PDB entry 6AL0 | X-ray diffraction, 2.60 A resolution | chain A

== Chain A ==
Molecule: PDZ tandem fragment with PA tag insertion
Source organism: Aquifex aeolicus
Notes: EC 3.4.24.-; fragment: and 267-292
UniProt: O67776 (Y1964_AQUAE); residue numbers follow UniProt; this construct covers 115-263, 267-292
Amino-acid sequence (189 residues; numbered 113 to 292 plus 12 insertion-coded residues; 3 numbers in that range are skipped by the numbering (no residue carries them; nothing is unmodelled there); the number before each row is that of its first residue; a row labelled like 263A-263L holds insertion residues (263A, then the next letters in order)):
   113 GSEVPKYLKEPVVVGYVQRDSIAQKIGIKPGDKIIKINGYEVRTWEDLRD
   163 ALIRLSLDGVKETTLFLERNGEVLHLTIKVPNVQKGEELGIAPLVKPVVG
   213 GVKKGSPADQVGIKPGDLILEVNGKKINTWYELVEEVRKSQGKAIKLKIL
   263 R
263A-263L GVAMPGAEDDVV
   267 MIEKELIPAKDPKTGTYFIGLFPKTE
Unresolved in the structure: 113-116, 292
Construct notes: expression tag (113-114)
Modified positions: Asn150 (l-3-aminosuccinimide; SNN)
What the authors report for this chain:
  - conformationally variable residues (loop rearrangement): Met267, Lys279
  - mutagenesis - L259R: decreased stability

== In short ==
The paper reports that L259R reduces stability; conformational variability at Met267 and Lys279.
Chain A is PDZ tandem fragment with PA tag insertion (Aquifex aeolicus); the structure, The NZ-1 Fab complexed
with the PDZ tandem fragment of A. aeolicus S2P homolog with the ..., was determined by X-ray diffraction,
deposited together with 6AKQ, 6AL1, 6ICC and 6ICF.
